7EUK - chain A; structure by X-ray diffraction, 1.40 A resolution.

Chain A:
Protein: N(omega)-hydroxy-L-arginine amidinohydrolase
From: Streptomyces lavendulae
Notes: EC 3.5.3.25; fragment: N(omega)-hydroxy-L-arginine amidinohydrolase
Reference sequence: D2Z025 (DCSB_STRLA); residue numbers follow UniProt; this construct covers 1-273
Sequence (281 residues; numbered 1 to 281; the number before each row is that of its first residue):
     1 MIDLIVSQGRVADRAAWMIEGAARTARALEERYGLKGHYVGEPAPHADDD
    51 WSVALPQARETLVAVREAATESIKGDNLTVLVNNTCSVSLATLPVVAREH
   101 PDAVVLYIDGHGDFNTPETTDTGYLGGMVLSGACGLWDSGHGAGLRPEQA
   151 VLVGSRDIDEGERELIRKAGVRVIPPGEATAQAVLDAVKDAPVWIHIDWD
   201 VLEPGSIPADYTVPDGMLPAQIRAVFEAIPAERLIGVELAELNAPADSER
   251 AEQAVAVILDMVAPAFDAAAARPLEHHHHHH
Disordered / not traced: 272-281
Differences from the reference sequence: expression tag (274-281)
Metal / ion sites: Mg2+ near Asn77 (its only coordinating residue here); Mn2+ site 1: Cys86, Asp109, Asp113, Asp198; Mn2+ site 2: Asp109, His111, Asp198, Asp200
UniProt features mapped onto this chain:
  - binding site (Mn(2+)): Asp109, His111, Asp113, Asp198, Asp200

Overview:
The Mn2+ site 1 is built by Cys86, Asp109, Asp113 and Asp198. The Mn2+ site 2 is built by Asp109, His111,
Asp198 and Asp200. UniProt lists 5 Mn2+-binding residues.
Chain A is N(omega)-hydroxy-L-arginine amidinohydrolase (Streptomyces lavendulae); the structure, Crystal
structure of N(omega)-hydroxy-L-arginine hydrolase in complex with L-Orn, was determined by X-ray diffraction,
deposited together with 7EUL, 7EUN and 7EUQ.
